6WZ5 - chains C and J of the 10 polymer chains in the assembly; structure by electron microscopy, 2.20 A resolution.

# Chain C
Name: Histone H2A
From: Xenopus laevis
UniProtKB: Q6AZJ8 (Q6AZJ8_XENLA); residues 1-129 here correspond to UniProt positions 2-130 (UniProt number = residue number + 1)
Chain sequence (129 residues; numbered 1 to 129; the number before each row is that of its first residue):
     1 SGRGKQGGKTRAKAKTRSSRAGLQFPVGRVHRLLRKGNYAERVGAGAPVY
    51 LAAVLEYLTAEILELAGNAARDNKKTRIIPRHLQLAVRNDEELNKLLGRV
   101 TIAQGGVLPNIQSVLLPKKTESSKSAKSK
Unresolved in the structure: 1-9, 120-129

# Chain J
Molecule: 167-nt DNA strand
From: synthetic construct
Sequence (167 nucleotides; each row starts with the number of its first residue; numbers below 1 keep their minus sign (DC-83 is residue -83)):
   -83 CTATGATGCCCTGGAGAATCCCGGTGCCGAGGCCGCTCAATTGGTCGTAG
   -33 ACAGCTCTAGCACCGCTTAAACGCACGTACGCGCTGTCCCCCGCGTTTTA
    17 ACCGCCAAGGGGATTACTCCCTAGTCTCCAGGCACGTGTCAGATATATAC
    67 ATCCTGTGCATGTATTG
Unresolved in the structure: -83 to -77, 77-83

# Interface between chain C and chain J
Pairs across the interface (17):
  Arg11(C) - DT43(J)  hydrogen bond to the base
  Arg11(C) - DC44(J)  sugar contact
  Lys13(C) - DA46(J)  phosphate contact
  Thr16(C) - DG47(J)  sugar contact
  Arg29(C) - DG48(J)  hydrogen bond to the phosphate
  Arg29(C) - DC49(J)  salt bridge to the phosphate
  Arg42(C) - DT38(J)  sugar contact
  Arg42(C) - DA39(J)  phosphate contact
  Val43(C) - DT38(J)  sugar contact
  Val43(C) - DA39(J)  hydrogen bond to the phosphate
  Gly44(C) - DT38(J)  phosphate contact
  Ala45(C) - DT38(J)  hydrogen bond to the phosphate
  Lys75(C) - DG58(J)  phosphate contact
  Thr76(C) - DA57(J)  sugar contact
  Thr76(C) - DG58(J)  hydrogen bond to the phosphate
  Arg77(C) - DA57(J)  hydrogen bond to the sugar
  Arg77(C) - DG58(J)  hydrogen bond to the phosphate
Also at the interface, not in a pair above, chain C (16 interface residues in all): Pro26, His31, Arg35, Glu41, Lys74
Also at the interface, not in a pair above, chain J (11 interface residues in all): DA59

# Summary
16 residues of chain C face 11 of chain J across their interface; the contacts include 7 hydrogen bonds and 1
salt bridge. Among the polar pairs are Arg11(C)-DT43(J), Arg77(C)-DA57(J) and Arg29(C)-DG48(J).
Here chain C is Histone H2A (Xenopus laevis) and chain J is a 167-nt DNA strand (synthetic construct). Entry
6WZ5 (Bridging of double-strand DNA break activates PARP2/HPF1 to modify chromatin) was determined by electron
microscopy together with 6WZ9, 6X0L, 6X0M and 6X0N from the same study.
